4PCT - chain A; structure by X-ray diffraction, 2.10 A resolution.

== Chain A ==
Name: Alpha-L-fucosidase
From: Bacteroides thetaiotaomicron
Notes: EC 3.2.1.51
UniProtKB: Q8A3I4 (Q8A3I4_BACTN); residue numbers follow UniProt; this construct covers 35-473
Chain sequence (439 residues; numbered 35 to 473; the number before each row is that of its first residue):
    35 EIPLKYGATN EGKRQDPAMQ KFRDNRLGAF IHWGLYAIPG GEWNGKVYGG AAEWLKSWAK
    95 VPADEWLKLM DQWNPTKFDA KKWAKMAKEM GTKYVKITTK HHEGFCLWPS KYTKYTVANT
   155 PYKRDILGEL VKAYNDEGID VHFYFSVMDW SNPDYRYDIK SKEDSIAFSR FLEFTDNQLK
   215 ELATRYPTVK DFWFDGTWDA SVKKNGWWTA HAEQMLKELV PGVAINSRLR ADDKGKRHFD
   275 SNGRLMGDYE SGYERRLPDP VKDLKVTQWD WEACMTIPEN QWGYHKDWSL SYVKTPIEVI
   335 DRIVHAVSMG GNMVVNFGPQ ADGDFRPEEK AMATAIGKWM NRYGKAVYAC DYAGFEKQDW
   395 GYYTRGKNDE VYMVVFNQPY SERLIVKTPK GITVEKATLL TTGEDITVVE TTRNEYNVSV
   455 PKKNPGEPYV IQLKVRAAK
Not modelled in the structure: 473
Residues lining bound ligands: H76 ((2S,3S,4R,5S)-2-ethynyl-5-methylpyrrolidine-3,4-diol): H66, E87, W88, H135, H136, Y178, W227, D229, W232, R262, E288, W316

== Overview ==
Bound to chain A: compound H76.
Chain A is Alpha-L-fucosidase (Bacteroides thetaiotaomicron); the structure, Crystal structure of a bacterial
fucosidase with iminocyclitol (2S,3S,4R,5S)-3,4-dihydroxy-2-ethynyl-5-methylpyrrolidine, was determined by
X-ray diffraction (same publication as 4PCS and 4PEE).
